PDB entry 8TO4 | X-ray diffraction, 2.99 A resolution | chain D

# Chain D
Protein: Epidermal growth factor receptor
Source organism: Homo sapiens
Notes: EC 2.7.10.1
Reference sequence: P00533 (EGFR_HUMAN); numbering as in UniProt (aligned over 695-1022)
Sequence (328 residues; each row starts with the number of its first residue):
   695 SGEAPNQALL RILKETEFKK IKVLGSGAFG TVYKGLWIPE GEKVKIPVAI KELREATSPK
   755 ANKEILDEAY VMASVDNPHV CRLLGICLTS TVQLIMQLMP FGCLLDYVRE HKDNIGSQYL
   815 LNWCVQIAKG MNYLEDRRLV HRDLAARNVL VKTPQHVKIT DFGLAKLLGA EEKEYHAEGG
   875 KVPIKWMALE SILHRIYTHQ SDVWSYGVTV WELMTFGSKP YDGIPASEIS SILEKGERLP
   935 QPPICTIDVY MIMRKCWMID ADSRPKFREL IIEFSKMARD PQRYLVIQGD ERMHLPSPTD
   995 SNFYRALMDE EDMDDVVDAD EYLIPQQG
Unresolved in the structure: 695-701, 755-756, 858-875, 990, 1006-1022
Construct notes: engineered mutation Met-790 (Thr in P00533), Arg-948 (Val in P00533)
Curated features (UniProtKB/Swiss-Prot):
  - active site: Asp-837 (Proton acceptor)
  - binding site (ATP): Leu-718 to Val-726, Lys-745, Asp-855
  - site: Tyr-1016 (Important for interaction with PIK3C2B)
  - modified residue: Ser-695 (Phosphoserine), Lys-745 (N6-(2-hydroxyisobutyryl)lysine), Tyr-869 (Phosphotyrosine), Ser-991 (Phosphoserine), Ser-995 (Phosphoserine), Tyr-998 (Phosphotyrosine), Tyr-1016 (Phosphotyrosine)
  - cross-link (Glycyl lysine isopeptide (Lys-Gly)): Lys-716 (interchain with G-Cter in ubiquitin), Lys-737 (interchain with G-Cter in ubiquitin), Lys-754 (interchain with G-Cter in ubiquitin), Lys-757 (interchain with G-Cter in ubiquitin), Lys-867 (interchain with G-Cter in ubiquitin), Lys-929 (interchain with G-Cter in ubiquitin), Lys-960 (interchain with G-Cter in ubiquitin), Lys-970 (interchain with G-Cter in ubiquitin)
  - natural variant: Glu-709 (E709A: Found in a lung cancer sample; E709G: Found in a lung cancer sample; E709K: Found in a lung cancer sample), Gly-719 (G719A: Found in a lung cancer sample; G719C: Found in a lung cancer sample; G719D: Found in a lung cancer sample; G719S: Found in a lung cancer sample), Gly-724 (G724S: Found in a lung cancer sample), Glu-734 (E734K: Found in a lung cancer sample), Glu-746 to Ser-752 (sequence variant, change not given here; Found in a lung cancer sample), Glu-746 to Thr-751 (sequence variant, change not given here; Found in a lung cancer sample), Glu-746 to Ala-750 (deletion: Found in a lung cancer sample), Glu-746 (deletion: Found in a lung cancer sample), Leu-747 to Thr-751 (deletion: Found in a lung cancer sample), Leu-747 to Glu-749 (deletion: Found in a lung cancer sample), Leu-747 (L747F: Found in a lung cancer sample), Arg-748 (R748P: Found in a lung cancer sample), 12 further natural variant entries in UniProt
  - mutagenesis: Pro-699 (P699A: Reduced phosphorylation), Asn-700 (N700A: Abolishes phosphorylation), Leu-704 (L704A: Abolishes phosphorylation), Arg-705 (R705A: Abolishes phosphorylation), Ile-706 (I706A: Abolishes phosphorylation), Lys-745 (K745A/M: Abolishes kinase activity), Asp-974 (D974A: Strongly reduced phosphorylation), Arg-977 (R977A: Reduced phosphorylation), Glu-1005 to Asp-1006 (Constitutively activated kinase), Tyr-1016 (Y1016F: 50% decrease in interaction with PIK3C2B. 65% decrease in interaction with PIK3C2B; when associated with F-1197. Abolishes interaction with PIK3C2B; when associated with F-1197 and F-1092)
Bound ions: Mg2+: Asn-842, Asp-855 (together with AMP-PNP)
Residues lining bound ligands:
  - AMP-PNP (ANP; phosphoaminophosphonic acid-adenylate ester): Leu-718, Gly-719, Ser-720, Gly-721, Ala-722, Phe-723, Gly-724, Val-726, Ala-743, Lys-745, Met-790, Gln-791, Leu-792, Met-793, Cys-797, Asp-837, Arg-841, Asn-842, Leu-844, Asp-855
  - IXR ((2R)-2-(1,3-dioxo-1,3-dihydro-2H-isoindol-2-yl)-2-phenyl-N-(1,3-thiazol-2-yl)acetamide): Val-726, Ala-743, Ile-744, Lys-745, Ile-759, Glu-762, Ala-763, Met-766, Cys-775, Arg-776, Leu-777, Leu-788, Met-790, Thr-854, Asp-855, Phe-856

# In short
Bound to chain D: AMP-PNP and compound IXR. Asn-842 and Asp-855 coordinate Mg2+. From UniProt: active-site
residue Asp-837, 11 ATP-binding residues and 11 mutagenesis sites.
Chain D is Epidermal growth factor receptor (Homo sapiens); the structure, EGFR(T790M/V948R) in complex with
the allosteric inhibitor FRF-06-057, was determined by X-ray diffraction, deposited together with 8TO3.
